Entry 4YYE (X-ray diffraction, 2.30 A resolution); this record covers chains A and C of the 4 polymer chains in the assembly.

# Chain A
Molecule: Threonine--tRNA ligase, mitochondrial
Organism: Saccharomyces cerevisiae (strain ATCC 204508 / S288c)
Notes: EC 6.1.1.3
UniProt: P07236 (SYTM_YEAST); residue numbers follow UniProt; this construct covers 26-462
Amino-acid sequence (460 residues; numbered 3 to 462; the number before each row is that of its first residue):
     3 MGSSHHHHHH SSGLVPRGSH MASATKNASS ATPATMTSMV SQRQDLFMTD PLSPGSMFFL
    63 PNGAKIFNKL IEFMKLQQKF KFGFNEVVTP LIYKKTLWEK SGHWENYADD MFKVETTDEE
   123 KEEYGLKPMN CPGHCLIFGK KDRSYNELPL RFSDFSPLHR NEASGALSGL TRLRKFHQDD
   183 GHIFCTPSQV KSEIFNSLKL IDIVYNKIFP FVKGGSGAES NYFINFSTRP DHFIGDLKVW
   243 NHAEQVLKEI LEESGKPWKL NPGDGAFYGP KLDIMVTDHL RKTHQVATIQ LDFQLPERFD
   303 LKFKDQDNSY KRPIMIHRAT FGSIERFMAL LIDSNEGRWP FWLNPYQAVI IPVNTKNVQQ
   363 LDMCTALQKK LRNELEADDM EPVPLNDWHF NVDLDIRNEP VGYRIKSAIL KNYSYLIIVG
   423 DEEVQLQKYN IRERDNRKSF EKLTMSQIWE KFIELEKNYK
Not modelled in the structure: 3-35, 213-221
Construct notes: expression tag (3-25)
Bound ions: Zn2+: His184, His319 (together with 5'-O-(N-(L-threonyl)-sulfamoyl)adenosine)
Residues lining bound ligands: 5'-O-(N-(L-threonyl)-sulfamoyl)adenosine (TSB): Met131, Cys133, Arg162, Glu164, Leu172, Thr173, Arg174, Leu175, Phe178, Gln180, Asp182, Gly183, His184, Tyr270, Lys273, Gln287, Val288, Thr290, Gln292, His319, Arg320, Ala321, Gly324, Ser325, Arg328
From the paper describing this entry:
  - binding site for tRNA (chain C): Lys96, Lys123, Lys142 to Leu150, Ser166 to Leu169, Ser170, Gly171, Lys306, Asn310, Tyr312, Asn356, Thr357, Asn400, Pro402, Val403, Tyr405, Glu424, Glu425, Asn432, Arg434
  - conformationally variable residues (side-chain flip): Tyr405, Arg434

# Chain C
Molecule: tRNA
Sequence (76 nucleotides; row label = number of the first residue in the row):
     1 GUUAUAUUAG CUUAAUUGGU AGAGCAUUCG UUUUGUAAUC GAAAGGUUUG GGGUUCAAAU
    61 CCCUAAUAUA ACACCA
Not modelled in the structure: 75-76
From the paper describing this entry:
  - mutagenesis - U2C/A71G (2-fold): decreased catalytic activity on tRNA2Thr

# Chain A / chain C interface
Residue-residue contacts - 51 pairs, chain A then chain C:
  Gln44(A) - C11(C)  sugar contact
  Pro53(A) - A66(C)  sugar contact
  Pro56(A) - U67(C)  phosphate contact
  Ala165(A) - G1(C)  base contact
  Ser166(A) - G1(C)  hydrogen bond to the phosphate
  Gly167(A) - G1(C)  hydrogen bond to the base
  Gly167(A) - U2(C)  base contact
  Gly167(A) - A71(C)  hydrogen bond to the base
  Gly167(A) - C72(C)  base contact
  Ala168(A) - G1(C)  base contact
  Ala168(A) - A73(C)  base contact
  Leu169(A) - U69(C)  phosphate contact
  Ser170(A) - U69(C)  phosphate contact
  Ser170(A) - A70(C)  hydrogen bond to the phosphate
  Gly171(A) - U69(C)  hydrogen bond to the phosphate
  Val355(A) - U34(C)  base contact
  Val355(A) - G35(C)  base contact
  Asn356(A) - U33(C)  hydrogen bond to the phosphate
  Asn356(A) - U34(C)  hydrogen bond to the phosphate
  Thr357(A) - U33(C)  hydrogen bond to the base
  Lys358(A) - U33(C)  base contact
  Asn400(A) - U32(C)  hydrogen bond to the base
  Asn400(A) - U33(C)  base contact
  Asn400(A) - U34(C)  base contact
  Glu401(A) - U34(C)  hydrogen bond to the base
  Glu401(A) - U39(C)  base contact
  Pro402(A) - U34(C)  base contact
  Pro402(A) - U39(C)  sugar contact
  Val403(A) - U34(C)  hydrogen bond to the sugar
  Gly404(A) - A37(C)  sugar contact
  Gly404(A) - A38(C)  sugar contact
  Tyr405(A) - A26(C)  hydrogen bond to the phosphate
  Tyr405(A) - A38(C)  sugar contact
  Tyr405(A) - U39(C)  phosphate contact
  Arg406(A) - U34(C)  base contact
  Ile407(A) - U36(C)  sugar contact
  Ile407(A) - A37(C)  sugar contact
  Lys408(A) - A37(C)  base contact
  Lys408(A) - A38(C)  base contact
  Ile411(A) - A37(C)  base contact
  Leu412(A) - A38(C)  base contact
  Ile420(A) - G35(C)  base contact
  Ile420(A) - U36(C)  base contact
  Gly422(A) - G35(C)  base contact
  Asp423(A) - G35(C)  hydrogen bond to the base
  Glu424(A) - G35(C)  hydrogen bond to the base
  Glu425(A) - G35(C)  hydrogen bond to the base
  Asn432(A) - G35(C)  base contact
  Asn432(A) - U36(C)  base contact
  Arg434(A) - U36(C)  hydrogen bond to the base
  Phe442(A) - U36(C)  base contact
Other interface residues (no listed pair), chain A (38 interface residues in all): Ala36, Gly57, Lys284, Arg399, Arg439
Other interface residues (no listed pair), chain C (22 interface residues in all): G10, U27, A68

# Summary
38 residues of chain A face 22 of chain C across their interface, with 16 hydrogen bonds. Polar pairs include
Gly167(A)-G1(C), Gly167(A)-A71(C) and Thr357(A)-U33(C). Chain A binds
5'-O-(N-(L-threonyl)-sulfamoyl)adenosine. The paper reports a binding site for tRNA (chain C) at Lys96(A),
Lys123(A) and Lys142(A) among others; U2C/A71G of chain C reduce catalytic activity on tRNA2Thr.
Chain A is Threonine--tRNA ligase, mitochondrial (Saccharomyces cerevisiae (strain ATCC 204508 / S288c)) and
chain C is tRNA; the structure, Crystal structure of the yeast mitochondrial threonyl-tRNA synthetase (MST1)
in complex with the canonical tRNAThr and ..., was determined by X-ray diffraction.
